4V7O - chains AM and AN of the 34 polymer chains in the assembly; structure by X-ray diffraction, 3.00 A resolution.

# Chain AM
Name: Proteasome component PUP1
Source organism: Saccharomyces cerevisiae
Notes: EC 3.4.25.1
UniProtKB: P25043 (PSB7_YEAST); residues 2001-2222 here correspond to UniProt positions 30-251 (UniProt number = residue number - 1971)
Chain sequence (222 residues; each row starts with the number of its first residue):
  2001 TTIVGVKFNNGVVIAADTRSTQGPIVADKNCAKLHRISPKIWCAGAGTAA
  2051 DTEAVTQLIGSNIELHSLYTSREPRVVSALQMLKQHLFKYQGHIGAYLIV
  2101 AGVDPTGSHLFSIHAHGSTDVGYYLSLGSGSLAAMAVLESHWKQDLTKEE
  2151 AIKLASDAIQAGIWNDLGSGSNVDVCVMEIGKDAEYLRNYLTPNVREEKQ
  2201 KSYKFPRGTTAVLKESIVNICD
Curated features (UniProtKB/Swiss-Prot):
  - active site: T2001 (Nucleophile)

# Chain AN
Name: Proteasome component PUP3
Source organism: Saccharomyces cerevisiae
Notes: EC 3.4.25.1
UniProtKB: P25451 (PSB3_YEAST); the author numbering skips numbers that UniProt does not, so the offset changes along the chain: 301-308 = UniProt 2-9; 3001-3196 = UniProt 10-205
Chain sequence (204 residues; numbered 301 to 3196; 2692 numbers in that range are skipped by the numbering (no residue carries them; nothing is unmodelled there); the number before each row is that of its first residue):
   301 SDPSSING
  3001 GIVVAMTGKDCVAIACDLRLGSQSLGVSNKFEKIFHYGHVFLGITGLATD
  3051 VTTLNEMFRYKTNLYKLKEERAIEPETFTQLVSSSLYERRFGPYFVGPVV
  3101 AGINSKSGKPFIAGFDLIGCIDEAKDFIVSGTASDQLFGMCESLYEPNLE
  3151 PEDLFETISQALLNAADRDALSGWGAVVYIIKKDEVVKRYLKMRQD
Curated features (UniProtKB/Swiss-Prot):
  - modified residue: S3022 (Phosphoserine)
  - cross-link: K3061 (Glycyl lysine isopeptide (Lys-Gly) (interchain with G-Cter in ubiquitin))

# Interface between chain AM and chain AN
Contacting residue pairs (57):
  I2025(AM) with D3135(AN)
  V2026(AM) with F3138(AN)
  A2027(AM) with D3122(AN); F3138(AN)
  D2028(AM) with D3122(AN); E3123(AN)
  K2029(AM) with E3142(AN), salt bridge
  T2048(AM) with I3118(AN)
  A2049(AM) with C3120(AN), hydrophobic
  A2050(AM) with Y3087(AN); I3118(AN), hydrophobic
  D2051(AM) with Y3087(AN), hydrogen bond; R3090(AN), salt bridge
  A2054(AM) with Y3087(AN)
  Q2057(AM) with Q3080(AN)
  H2093(AM) with R3090(AN); F3091(AN)
  R2196(AM) with E3142(AN), hydrogen bond (side chain-backbone)
  K2199(AM) with E3142(AN); S3143(AN), hydrogen bond (side chain-backbone); Y3145(AN), hydrogen bond (side chain-backbone)
  S2202(AM) with E3146(AN), hydrogen bond
  Y2203(AM) with S3143(AN); L3144(AN), hydrophobic
  K2204(AM) with E3146(AN); D3153(AN)
  F2205(AM) with L3144(AN), hydrophobic; E3156(AN); Q3160(AN)
  R2207(AM) with E3152(AN), salt bridge; D3153(AN), salt bridge
  G2208(AM) with E3156(AN), hydrogen bond (backbone-side chain)
  T2209(AM) with E3156(AN), hydrogen bond (backbone-side chain)
  T2210(AM) with E3156(AN), hydrogen bond; S3159(AN); Q3160(AN), hydrogen bond
  A2211(AM) with L3191(AN); K3192(AN), hydrogen bond (backbone-backbone)
  V2212(AM) with F3155(AN), hydrophobic; Y3190(AN)
  L2213(AM) with Y3190(AN), hydrogen bond (backbone-backbone); L3191(AN); K3192(AN)
  K2214(AM) with R3189(AN); Y3190(AN), hydrogen bond (backbone-backbone)
  E2215(AM) with V3187(AN); K3188(AN); R3189(AN), salt bridge
  S2216(AM) with V3187(AN); K3188(AN), hydrogen bond (backbone-backbone)
  I2217(AM) with E3185(AN); V3186(AN)
  V2218(AM) with V3186(AN), hydrogen bond (backbone-backbone)
  N2219(AM) with H3036(AN)
  I2220(AM) with G3038(AN); D3184(AN)
  D2222(AM) with K3066(AN), salt bridge
Interface residues without a listed pair, chain AM (37 interface residues in all): Y2090, I2094, G2095, P2206
Interface residues without a listed pair, chain AN (40 interface residues in all): H3039, A3124, D3126, L3149, E3150, T3157, L3163

# Overview
37 residues of chain AM face 40 of chain AN across their interface; the contacts include 14 hydrogen bonds and
6 salt bridges. Polar contacts include K2029(AM)-E3142(AN), D2051(AM)-R3090(AN) and R2207(AM)-E3152(AN).
UniProt lists active-site residue T2001(AM) on chain AM.
Here chain AM is Proteasome component PUP1 and chain AN is Proteasome component PUP3, both from Saccharomyces
cerevisiae. Entry 4V7O (Proteasome Activator Complex) was determined by X-ray diffraction.
